1MD8 - chain A; structure by X-ray diffraction, 2.80 A resolution.

== Chain A ==
Protein: C1R complement serine protease
Source organism: Homo sapiens
Notes: EC 3.4.21.41; fragment: C-terminal CCP-SP domain
UniProt: P00736 (C1R_HUMAN); residues 358-686 here correspond to UniProt positions 375-703 (UniProt number = residue number + 17)
Amino-acid sequence (329 residues; row label = number of the first residue in the row):
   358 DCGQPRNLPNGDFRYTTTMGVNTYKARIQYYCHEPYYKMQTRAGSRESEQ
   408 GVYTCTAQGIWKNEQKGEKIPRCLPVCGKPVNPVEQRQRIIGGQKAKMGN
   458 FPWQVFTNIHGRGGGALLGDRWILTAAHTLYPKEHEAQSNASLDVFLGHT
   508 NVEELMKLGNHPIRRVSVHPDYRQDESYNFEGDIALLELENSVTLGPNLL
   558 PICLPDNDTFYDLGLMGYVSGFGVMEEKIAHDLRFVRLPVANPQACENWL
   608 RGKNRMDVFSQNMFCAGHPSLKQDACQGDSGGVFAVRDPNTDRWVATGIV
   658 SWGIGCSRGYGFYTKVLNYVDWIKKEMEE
Disordered / not traced: 399-406, 445-446, 493-497
Disulfides: Cys359-Cys412, Cys389-Cys430, Cys434-Cys560, Cys603-Cys622, Cys633-Cys663
Swiss-Prot annotation at these positions:
  - active site (Charge relay system): His485, Asp540, Ser637
  - site: Arg446, Ile447 (Cleavage)
  - glycosylation (N-linked (GlcNAc...) asparagine): Asn497, Asn564
Reported in the primary citation:
  - conformationally variable residues (domain motion, loop rearrangement, order/disorder transition, side-chain flip): Val433, Val441 to Arg444, Ile447 to Gly450, Glu493 to Asn497, Gly580 to Ala587, Pro600 to Gln618, His625 to Gly635, Trp659 to Gly668
  - catalytic residues: His485, Ser637
  - specificity-determining residues: Arg469, Glu491, Phe537, Asp631
  - interface residues: Arg444
  - specificity-determining residues: Tyr535, Arg612, Asp614, Trp659, Ile661 (proposed by the authors, not directly observed)

== Summary ==
From UniProt: 3 active-site residues. The paper reports catalytic residues His485 and Ser637; the interface
residue Arg444.
Chain A is C1R complement serine protease (Homo sapiens); the structure, Monomeric structure of the active
catalytic domain of complement protease C1r, was determined by X-ray diffraction together with 1MD7 from the
same study.
